PDB entry 9BX9 | electron microscopy, 3.79 A resolution | chains C and D of the 4 polymer chains in the assembly

[Chain C (and D)]
Protein: Ribonucleoside-diphosphate reductase subunit beta
From: Bacillus subtilis
Notes: EC 1.17.4.1; chain D of this document is another copy of the same molecule, construct and numbering; everything in this record applies to it too
UniProt: P50621 (RIR2_BACSU); residue numbers follow UniProt; this construct covers 1-329
Sequence (350 residues; each row starts with the number of its first residue; numbers below 1 keep their minus sign (Met-20 is residue -20)):
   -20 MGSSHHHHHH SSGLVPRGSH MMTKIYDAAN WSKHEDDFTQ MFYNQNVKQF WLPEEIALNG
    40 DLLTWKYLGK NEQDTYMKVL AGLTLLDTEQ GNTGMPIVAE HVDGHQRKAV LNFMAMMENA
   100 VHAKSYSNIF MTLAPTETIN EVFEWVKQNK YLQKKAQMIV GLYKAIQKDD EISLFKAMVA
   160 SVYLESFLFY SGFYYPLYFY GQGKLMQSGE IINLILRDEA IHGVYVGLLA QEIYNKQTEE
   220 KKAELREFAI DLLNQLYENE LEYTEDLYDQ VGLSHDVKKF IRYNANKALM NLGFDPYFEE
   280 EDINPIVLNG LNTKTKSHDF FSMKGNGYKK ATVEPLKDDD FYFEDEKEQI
Not modelled in the structure: -20 to 15, 291-310, 323-329
Sequence notes: initiating methionine (-20); expression tag (-19 to 0)
Ion coordination: Mn2+ site 1: Asp66, Glu97, His101, Glu198; Mn2+ site 2: Glu97, Glu164, Glu198, His201

[Interface between chain C and chain D]
Contacting residue pairs (24):
  Tyr22(C) with Ala99(D), hydrogen bond (side chain-backbone)
  Phe29(C) with Phe29(D), hydrophobic
  Leu31(C) with Tyr22(D)
  Thr67(C) with His84(D)
  Gly70(C) with Asn91(D), hydrogen bond (backbone-side chain)
  Asn71(C) with His84(D), hydrogen bond; Lys87(D)
  His84(C) with Thr67(D); Asn71(D), hydrogen bond
  Lys87(C) with Asn71(D)
  Ala88(C) with Asn98(D)
  Asn91(C) with Ala94(D); Asn98(D), hydrogen bond
  Phe92(C) with Met95(D), hydrophobic
  Ala94(C) with Asn91(D), hydrogen bond (backbone-side chain)
  Met95(C) with Asn91(D); Phe92(D), hydrophobic; Met95(D), hydrophobic
  Asn98(C) with Lys87(D); Ala88(D); Asn91(D), hydrogen bond
  Ala99(C) with Tyr22(D), hydrogen bond (backbone-side chain); Ala88(D)
  Lys103(C) with Tyr22(D)
Also at the interface, not in a pair above, chain C (18 interface residues in all): Val26, Pro75
Also at the interface, not in a pair above, chain D (16 interface residues in all): Val26, Leu31, Lys103

[Overview]
18 residues of chain C face 16 of chain D across their interface, with 8 hydrogen bonds. Polar pairs include
Tyr22(C)-Ala99(D), Gly70(C)-Asn91(D) and Asn71(C)-His84(D). Asp66(C), Glu97(C), His101(C) and Glu198(C) form
the Mn2+ site 1. Glu97(C), Glu164(C), Glu198(C) and His201(C) coordinate Mn2+ site 2.
Both chains are Ribonucleoside-diphosphate reductase subunit beta (Bacillus subtilis). Entry 9BX9 (Class 15
model for preturnover condition of Bacillus subtilis ribonucleotide reductase complex) was determined by
electron microscopy together with 9BW3, 9BWX, 9BX2, 9BX3, 9BX6, 9BX8 and 39 further entries from the same
study.
